Entry 6R9B (electron microscopy, 3.80 A resolution); this record covers chains C and D of the 7 polymer chains in the assembly.

[Chain C]
Protein: DNA-directed RNA polymerase subunit beta
From: Escherichia coli (strain K12)
Notes: EC 2.7.7.6
UniProtKB: P0A8V2 (RPOB_ECOLI); residue numbers follow UniProt; this construct covers 1-1342
Sequence (1342 residues; each row starts with the number of its first residue):
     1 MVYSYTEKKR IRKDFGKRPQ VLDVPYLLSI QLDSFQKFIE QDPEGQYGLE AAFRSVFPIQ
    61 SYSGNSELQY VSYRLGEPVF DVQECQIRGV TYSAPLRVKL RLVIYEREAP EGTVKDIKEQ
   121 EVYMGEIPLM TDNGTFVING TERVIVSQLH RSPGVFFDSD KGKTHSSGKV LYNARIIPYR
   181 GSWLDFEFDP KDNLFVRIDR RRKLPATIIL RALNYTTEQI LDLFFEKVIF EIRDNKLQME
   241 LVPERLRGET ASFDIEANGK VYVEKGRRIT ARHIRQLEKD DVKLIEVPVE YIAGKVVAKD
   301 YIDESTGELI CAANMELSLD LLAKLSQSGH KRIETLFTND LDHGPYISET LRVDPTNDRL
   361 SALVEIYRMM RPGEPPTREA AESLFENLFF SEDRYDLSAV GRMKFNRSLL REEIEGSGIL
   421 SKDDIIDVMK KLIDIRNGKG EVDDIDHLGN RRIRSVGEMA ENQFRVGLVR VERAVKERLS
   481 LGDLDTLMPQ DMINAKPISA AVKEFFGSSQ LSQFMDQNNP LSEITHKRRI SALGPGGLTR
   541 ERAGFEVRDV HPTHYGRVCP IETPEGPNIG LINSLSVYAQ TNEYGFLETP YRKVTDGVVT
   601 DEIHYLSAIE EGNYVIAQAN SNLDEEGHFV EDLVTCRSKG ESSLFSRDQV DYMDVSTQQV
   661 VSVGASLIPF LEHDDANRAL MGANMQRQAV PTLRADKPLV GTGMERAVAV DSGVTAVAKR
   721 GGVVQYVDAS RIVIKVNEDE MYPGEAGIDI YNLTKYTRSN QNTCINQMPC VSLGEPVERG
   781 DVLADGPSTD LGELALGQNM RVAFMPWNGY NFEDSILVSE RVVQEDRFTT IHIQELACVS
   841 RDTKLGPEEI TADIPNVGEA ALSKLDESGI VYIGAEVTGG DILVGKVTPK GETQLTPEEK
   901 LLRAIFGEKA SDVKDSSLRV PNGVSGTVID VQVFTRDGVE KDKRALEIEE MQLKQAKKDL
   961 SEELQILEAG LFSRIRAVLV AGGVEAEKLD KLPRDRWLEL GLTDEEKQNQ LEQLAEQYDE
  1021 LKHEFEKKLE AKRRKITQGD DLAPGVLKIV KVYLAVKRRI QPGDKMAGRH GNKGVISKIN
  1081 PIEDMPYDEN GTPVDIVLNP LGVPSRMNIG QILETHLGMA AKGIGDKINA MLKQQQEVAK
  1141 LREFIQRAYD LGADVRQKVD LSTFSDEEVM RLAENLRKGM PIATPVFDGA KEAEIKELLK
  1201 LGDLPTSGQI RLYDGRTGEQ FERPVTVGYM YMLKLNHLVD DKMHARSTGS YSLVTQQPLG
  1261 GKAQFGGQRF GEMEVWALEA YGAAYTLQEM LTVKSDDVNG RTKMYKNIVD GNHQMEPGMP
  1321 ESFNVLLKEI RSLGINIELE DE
Disordered / not traced: 1342
Swiss-Prot annotation at these positions:
  - modified residue (N6-acetyllysine): K1022, K1200

[Chain D]
Protein: DNA-directed RNA polymerase subunit beta'
From: Escherichia coli (strain K12)
Notes: EC 2.7.7.6
UniProtKB: P0A8T7 (RPOC_ECOLI); numbering as in UniProt (aligned over 1-1407)
Sequence (1407 residues; numbered 1 to 1407; the number before each row is that of its first residue):
     1 MKDLLKFLKA QTKTEEFDAI KIALASPDMI RSWSFGEVKK PETINYRTFK PERDGLFCAR
    61 IFGPVKDYEC LCGKYKRLKH RGVICEKCGV EVTQTKVRRE RMGHIELASP TAHIWFLKSL
   121 PSRIGLLLDM PLRDIERVLY FESYVVIEGG MTNLERQQIL TEEQYLDALE EFGDEFDAKM
   181 GAEAIQALLK SMDLEQECEQ LREELNETNS ETKRKKLTKR IKLLEAFVQS GNKPEWMILT
   241 VLPVLPPDLR PLVPLDGGRF ATSDLNDLYR RVINRNNRLK RLLDLAAPDI IVRNEKRMLQ
   301 EAVDALLDNG RRGRAITGSN KRPLKSLADM IKGKQGRFRQ NLLGKRVDYS GRSVITVGPY
   361 LRLHQCGLPK KMALELFKPF IYGKLELRGL ATTIKAAKKM VEREEAVVWD ILDEVIREHP
   421 VLLNRAPTLH RLGIQAFEPV LIEGKAIQLH PLVCAAYNAD FDGDQMAVHV PLTLEAQLEA
   481 RALMMSTNNI LSPANGEPII VPSQDVVLGL YYMTRDCVNA KGEGMVLTGP KEAERLYRSG
   541 LASLHARVKV RITEYEKDAN GELVAKTSLK DTTVGRAILW MIVPKGLPYS IVNQALGKKA
   601 ISKMLNTCYR ILGLKPTVIF ADQIMYTGFA YAARSGASVG IDDMVIPEKK HEIISEAEAE
   661 VAEIQEQFQS GLVTAGERYN KVIDIWAAAN DRVSKAMMDN LQTETVINRD GQEEKQVSFN
   721 SIYMMADSGA RGSAAQIRQL AGMRGLMAKP DGSIIETPIT ANFREGLNVL QYFISTHGAR
   781 KGLADTALKT ANSGYLTRRL VDVAQDLVVT EDDCGTHEGI MMTPVIEGGD VKEPLRDRVL
   841 GRVTAEDVLK PGTADILVPR NTLLHEQWCD LLEENSVDAV KVRSVVSCDT DFGVCAHCYG
   901 RDLARGHIIN KGEAIGVIAA QSIGEPGTQL TMRTFHIGGA ASRAAAESSI QVKNKGSIKL
   961 SNVKSVVNSS GKLVITSRNT ELKLIDEFGR TKESYKVPYG AVLAKGDGEQ VAGGETVANW
  1021 DPHTMPVITE VSGFVRFTDM IDGQTITRQT DELTGLSSLV VLDSAERTAG GKDLRPALKI
  1081 VDAQGNDVLI PGTDMPAQYF LPGKAIVQLE DGVQISSGDT LARIPQESGG TKDITGGLPR
  1141 VADLFEARRP KEPAILAEIS GIVSFGKETK GKRRLVITPV DGSDPYEEMI PKWRQLNVFE
  1201 GERVERGDVI SDGPEAPHDI LRLRGVHAVT RYIVNEVQDV YRLQGVKIND KHIEVIVRQM
  1261 LRKATIVNAG SSDFLEGEQV EYSRVKIANR ELEANGKVGA TYSRDLLGIT KASLATESFI
  1321 SAASFQETTR VLTEAAVAGK RDELRGLKEN VIVGRLIPAG TGYAYHQDRM RRRAAGEAPA
  1381 APQVTAEDAS ASLAELLNAG LGGSDNE
Disordered / not traced: 1-14, 255-258, 937-946, 1050-1056, 1069-1074, 1092-1096, 1126-1132, 1377-1407
Disulfide bonds: C814-C895
Swiss-Prot annotation at these positions:
  - binding site (Zn(2+)): C70, C72, C85, C88, C814, C888, C895, C898
  - binding site (Mg(2+)): D460, D462, D464
  - modified residue: K983 (N6-acetyllysine)

[Interface between chain C and chain D]
Residue-residue contacts (256; chain C residue first):
  K265(C) with D1042(D), salt bridge
  R548(C) with R780(D); A784(D); A787(D)
  V550(C) with F773(D), hydrophobic; H777(D); R780(D)
  Y555(C) with V769(D), hydrophobic; L770(D), hydrophobic
  P560(C) with F773(D), hydrophobic; T776(D), hydrogen bond (backbone-side chain)
  I561(C) with Y772(D), hydrophobic; T776(D)
  I569(C) with A787(D), hydrophobic
  G570(C) with R780(D), hydrogen bond (backbone-side chain)
  Q618(C) with N768(D), hydrogen bond; V769(D); L770(D)
  N620(C) with N768(D), hydrogen bond
  T635(C) with N768(D)
  C636(C) with L770(D)
  S642(C) with T757(D); L770(D)
  V660(C) with V769(D), hydrophobic
  L671(C) with Y772(D)
  E672(C) with F763(D); L767(D)
  H673(C) with F763(D), hydrogen bond (side chain-backbone); E765(D)
  D674(C) with Y772(D)
  A676(C) with Y772(D); A779(D), hydrophobic
  N677(C) with A779(D); L783(D)
  A679(C) with Y772(D)
  L680(C) with L783(D), hydrophobic
  F804(C) with A637(D)
  M805(C) with A633(D); G636(D)
  P806(C) with D505(D); A632(D); A633(D), hydrogen bond (backbone-backbone); A637(D)
  W807(C) with A633(D)
  N808(C) with P359(D); F629(D); A633(D)
  G809(C) with P359(D); F629(D)
  Y810(C) with P359(D)
  F812(C) with V357(D), hydrophobic; F461(D); S503(D); D505(D); F629(D), hydrophobic
  E813(C) with D460(D); F461(D)
  K844(C) with R259(D)
  Q894(C) with R47(D); F49(D)
  Q1061(C) with G444(D); K445(D)
  G1063(C) with A446(D)
  K1065(C) with G463(D)
  K1073(C) with F461(D); D462(D), salt bridge
  G1074(C) with F461(D)
  V1075(C) with I355(D); T356(D); F461(D), hydrophobic
  I1076(C) with T356(D), hydrogen bond (backbone-side chain)
  S1077(C) with T356(D); V357(D)
  K1078(C) with I442(D)
  P1100(C) with A637(D)
  L1101(C) with Q504(D), hydrogen bond (backbone-side chain); L508(D), hydrophobic; A637(D), hydrophobic; M725(D), hydrophobic
  P1104(C) with Q736(D); L740(D)
  S1105(C) with R731(D); Q736(D)
  R1106(C) with D462(D), salt bridge
  M1107(C) with Q739(D); L740(D), hydrophobic
  I1109(C) with M644(D), hydrophobic
  I1112(C) with V639(D), hydrophobic; G640(D)
  L1113(C) with I641(D), hydrophobic
  H1116(C) with G640(D); I641(D), hydrogen bond (side chain-backbone)
  F1187(C) with Y772(D), hydrophobic
  E1192(C) with R764(D)
  K1196(C) with I641(D)
  T1206(C) with I641(D)
  S1207(C) with I641(D); D642(D)
  Q1209(C) with S638(D); D642(D), hydrogen bond
  R1216(C) with A633(D)
  E1219(C) with Y537(D); R634(D), salt bridge
  F1221(C) with A633(D)
  E1222(C) with Y512(D), hydrogen bond; S635(D)
  R1223(C) with Y512(D); S635(D); G636(D), hydrogen bond (side chain-backbone)
  P1224(C) with S638(D), hydrogen bond (backbone-side chain)
  V1225(C) with S638(D)
  T1226(C) with S638(D), hydrogen bond (backbone-side chain); V639(D), hydrogen bond (side chain-backbone); G640(D)
  V1239(C) with V354(D), hydrophobic; K445(D)
  D1240(C) with K445(D), salt bridge
  K1242(C) with R352(D); Q465(D)
  M1243(C) with R352(D); S353(D); P369(D), hydrophobic; M372(D), hydrophobic; K445(D)
  H1244(C) with G351(D); R352(D)
  A1245(C) with S350(D); M372(D), hydrophobic; E375(D)
  R1246(C) with D348(D); Y349(D), hydrogen bond (backbone-backbone); S350(D)
  S1247(C) with D348(D); Y349(D); E375(D); K378(D)
  T1248(C) with Y349(D)
  T1255(C) with K345(D), hydrogen bond (backbone-side chain)
  Q1257(C) with L343(D); G344(D); K345(D); R346(D)
  P1258(C) with R346(D); D348(D)
  L1259(C) with R346(D), hydrogen bond (backbone-side chain)
  G1260(C) with R346(D)
  Q1264(C) with E375(D), hydrogen bond
  G1266(C) with S350(D)
  G1267(C) with R346(D); S350(D); G351(D)
  Q1268(C) with R352(D); A426(D); A467(D)
  R1269(C) with F338(D); G344(D); R346(D)
  F1270(C) with G344(D); K345(D); V347(D), hydrophobic
  E1272(C) with S1324(D)
  M1273(C) with T428(D); L429(D)
  E1274(C) with N424(D), hydrogen bond; R425(D); T428(D); I434(D)
  V1275(C) with V1351(D), hydrophobic
  W1276(C) with T797(D); R798(D); V801(D), hydrophobic; D802(D); V917(D); Q921(D)
  A1277(C) with T428(D); H430(D); I434(D), hydrophobic; Q921(D)
  L1278(C) with I434(D), hydrophobic; M484(D), hydrophobic
  E1279(C) with A914(D); V917(D); L1347(D); I1357(D); A1359(D)
  A1280(C) with R431(D); A914(D); V917(D); I918(D)
  Y1281(C) with R431(D); L432(D); N489(D); P493(D)
  G1282(C) with L483(D); G1360(D)
  A1283(C) with E479(D); G1360(D); T1361(D)
  A1284(C) with I1357(D), hydrophobic
  Y1285(C) with E475(D); E479(D); L1356(D), hydrophobic; T1361(D); G1362(D); Y1365(D)
  T1286(C) with A476(D); E479(D)
  L1287(C) with I1357(D), hydrophobic
  Q1288(C) with G1354(D); R1355(D)
  E1289(C) with T473(D); E475(D)
  M1290(C) with V347(D), hydrophobic
  L1291(C) with L342(D), hydrophobic
  K1294(C) with D348(D), hydrogen bond (backbone-backbone); V470(D), hydrogen bond (side chain-backbone)
  S1295(C) with K345(D); R346(D); V347(D)
  D1296(C) with K345(D), salt bridge
  R1301(C) with D348(D), salt bridge
  M1304(C) with L472(D)
  Y1305(C) with Y349(D); P379(D), hydrophobic; Y382(D)
  I1308(C) with P379(D)
  V1309(C) with P379(D); G383(D)
  H1313(C) with F380(D); L474(D)
  Q1314(C) with T473(D)
  M1319(C) with F17(D), hydrophobic
  F1323(C) with I20(D), hydrophobic; V1353(D), hydrophobic
  V1325(C) with M330(D), hydrophobic; Q340(D)
  L1326(C) with I331(D), hydrophobic; Q340(D)
  K1328(C) with L249(D); M330(D)
  E1329(C) with I331(D)
  I1330(C) with I331(D), hydrophobic
  S1332(C) with L307(D); L327(D); A328(D)
  L1333(C) with A328(D), hydrophobic; T1329(D)
  G1334(C) with L239(D)
  N1336(C) with A23(D); A25(D); M29(D)
  I1337(C) with I22(D), hydrophobic
  E1340(C) with A19(D); K21(D)
  D1341(C) with E16(D); D18(D)
Also at the interface, not in a pair above, chain C (145 interface residues in all): H551, P552, H554, R637, L644, D675, N811, D814, T893, P1062, N1099, V1103, L1327, I1335, E1338
Also at the interface, not in a pair above, chain D (160 interface residues in all): L24, Y46, T48, L245, N341, Y360, E443, P451, H469, P471, E658, M724, P758, G766, S775, Q805, I1320, L1332, A1336

[In short]
145 residues of chain C face 160 of chain D across their interface, with 22 hydrogen bonds and 7 salt bridges.
Polar pairs include K265(C)-D1042(D), K1073(C)-D462(D) and R1106(C)-D462(D). Curated annotation (UniProt)
lists 8 Zn2+-binding residues and 3 Mg2+-binding residues on chain D.
Chain C is DNA-directed RNA polymerase subunit beta and chain D is DNA-directed RNA polymerase subunit beta',
both from Escherichia coli (strain K12); the structure, Cryo-EM structure of bacterial RNAP with a DNA mimic
protein Ocr from T7 phage, was determined by electron microscopy, deposited together with 6R9G.
